Entry 6EKO (X-ray diffraction, 2.28 A resolution); this record covers chains A and F of the 4 polymer chains in the assembly.

# Chain A
Molecule: Restriction endonuclease PfoI
From: Pseudomonas fluorescens
Notes: EC 3.1.21.4; engineered mutation(s): K187A
Chain sequence (312 residues; each row starts with the number of its first residue):
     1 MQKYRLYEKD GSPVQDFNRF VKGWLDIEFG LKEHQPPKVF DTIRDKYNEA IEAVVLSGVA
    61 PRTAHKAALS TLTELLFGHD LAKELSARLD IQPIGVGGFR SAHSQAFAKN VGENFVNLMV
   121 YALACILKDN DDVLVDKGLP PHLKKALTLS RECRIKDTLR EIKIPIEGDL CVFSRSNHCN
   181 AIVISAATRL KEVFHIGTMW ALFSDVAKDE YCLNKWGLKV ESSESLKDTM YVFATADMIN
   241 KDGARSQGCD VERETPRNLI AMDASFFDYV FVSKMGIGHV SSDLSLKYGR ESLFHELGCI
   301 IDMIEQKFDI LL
Modified positions: Mse1, Mse119, Mse199, Mse230, Mse238, Mse262, Mse275, Mse303 (selenomethionine); Cys179 (s,S-(2-hydroxyethyl)thiocysteine; CME)
Ion coordination: Ca2+ site 1: Gln15, Asp131 (shared with 1 residue of chain B); Ca2+ site 2: Glu28 (shared with 2 residues of chain B); Ca2+ site 3: Asp169, Ala186 (shared with DC5(F) of chain F)
What the authors report for this chain:
  - catalytic residues: Glu113, Glu167, Asp169
  - Ca2+ coordination: Asp169, Ala186
  - mutagenesis - R100A, E167A, D169A: abolished catalytic activity
  - mutagenesis - F99A, E113A (50-fold): decreased catalytic activity
  - mutagenesis - E167A: unchanged binding to the 14-nt DNA strand (chain F)
  - mutagenesis - E113A, D169A: decreased binding to the 14-nt DNA strand (chain F)
  - binding site for the 14-nt DNA strand (chain F): Leu76 to Leu81, Phe99, Arg100, Phe107, Lys109, Arg189, Lys191, Mse238 to Asn240, Ile239 to Cys249
  - binding site for the 14-nt DNA strand: Phe99, Arg100, Gln105, Lys191, Glu192, Arg257
  - specificity-determining residues: Arg189, Lys191, Glu192, Gln247, Arg257
  - contacts within the chain: Lys109-Glu113
  - conformationally variable residues (helix shift, loop rearrangement, order/disorder transition): Gly78 to Val111, Phe99 to Leu127, Ile239 to Cys249
  - self-association interface (contacts with another copy of this molecule): Gly78 to Val111, Arg151 to Glu167, Glu192 to Leu218, Thr255 to Phe266, Tyr288 to Leu293

# Chain F
Molecule: 14-nt DNA strand
Sequence (14 nucleotides; each row starts with the number of its first residue):
     1 CGCTCCCGGA GCGT
Ion coordination: Ca2+: DC5 (shared with Asp169(A), Ala186(A) of chain A)

# Chain A / chain F interface
Residue-residue contacts (35; chain A residue first):
  Leu76(A) with DC7(F), hydrogen bond to the base
  Phe77(A) with DC7(F), hydrogen bond to the base
  His79(A) with DC7(F), hydrogen bond to the base
  Phe107(A) with DC7(F), base contact
  Ala108(A) with DC5(F), sugar contact; DC6(F), sugar contact
  Lys109(A) with DT4(F), hydrogen bond to the base; DC5(F), hydrogen bond to the sugar
  Val111(A) with DC6(F), sugar contact
  Gly112(A) with DC5(F), phosphate contact; DC6(F), phosphate contact
  Glu113(A) with DC5(F), sugar contact
  Glu167(A) with DT4(F), phosphate contact; DC5(F), phosphate contact
  Asp169(A) with DC5(F), phosphate contact
  Ala187(A) with DC6(F), phosphate contact
  Thr188(A) with DC6(F), hydrogen bond to the phosphate; DC7(F), hydrogen bond to the phosphate
  Arg189(A) with DC6(F), salt bridge to the phosphate; DC7(F), phosphate contact; DG8(F), hydrogen bond to the base
  Lys191(A) with DG8(F), base contact; DG9(F), hydrogen bond to the base
  Trp200(A) with DT4(F), phosphate contact
  Ile239(A) with DG8(F), sugar contact; DG9(F), phosphate contact
  Asn240(A) with DC7(F), base contact; DG9(F), phosphate contact
  Ala244(A) with DG9(F), sugar contact
  Arg245(A) with DG9(F), phosphate contact; DA10(F), salt bridge to the phosphate
  Ser246(A) with DG9(F), hydrogen bond to the phosphate
  Gln247(A) with DG9(F), hydrogen bond to the phosphate; DA10(F), hydrogen bond to the base; DG11(F), base contact
Interface residues without a listed pair, chain A (28 interface residues in all): Gly78, Asp80, Ala186, Val193, Mse238, Gly248

# In short
The interface between chain A and chain F involves 28 residues on one side and 8 on the other, with 12
hydrogen bonds and 2 salt bridges. Among the polar pairs are Leu76(A)-DC7(F), Phe77(A)-DC7(F) and
His79(A)-DC7(F). From the paper: catalytic residues Glu113(A), Glu167(A) and Asp169(A); R100A, E167A and D169A
of chain A abolish catalytic activity; 5 substitutions were tested in all.
Chain A is Restriction endonuclease PfoI (Pseudomonas fluorescens) and chain F is a 14-nt DNA strand; the
structure, Crystal structure of Type IIP restriction endonuclease PfoI with cognate DNA, was determined by
X-ray diffraction.
